PDB entry 6Y6N | X-ray diffraction, 2.03 A resolution | chains A and B

== Chain A (and B) ==
Molecule: Inhibin beta A chain
Organism: Homo sapiens
Notes: chain B of this document is another copy of the same molecule, construct and numbering; everything in this record applies to it too
UniProtKB: P08476 (INHBA_HUMAN); residues 311-426 here = UniProt positions 311-426
Amino-acid sequence (116 residues; row label = number of the first residue in the row):
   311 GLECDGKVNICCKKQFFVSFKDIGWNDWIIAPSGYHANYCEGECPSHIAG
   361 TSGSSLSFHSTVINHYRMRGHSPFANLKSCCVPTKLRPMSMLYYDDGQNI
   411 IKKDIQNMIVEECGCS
Cystine bridges: Cys314-Cys322, Cys321-Cys391, Cys350-Cys423, Cys354-Cys425
Small-molecule neighbours: ODQ ((3R)-3,4-dimethyl-3-propyl-1H-1,4-benzodiazepine-2,5-dione): Trp335, Trp338, Ile339, Met401, Tyr403, Ile415, Met418
What the authors report for this chain:
  - binding site for ODQ: Trp338

== Chain A / chain B interface ==
Contacting residue pairs (51):
  Phe326(A) - Val372(B)  hydrophobic
  Phe326(A) - Ile373(B)  hydrophobic
  Phe326(A) - Tyr376(B)  hydrophobic
  Phe326(A) - Phe384(B)  hydrophobic
  Val328(A) - Val372(B)  hydrophobic
  Val328(A) - Tyr376(B)
  Ser329(A) - Tyr376(B)  hydrogen bond (backbone-side chain)
  Asp332(A) - Tyr376(B)
  Ile333(A) - Tyr376(B)  hydrophobic
  Trp335(A) - Thr371(B)
  Trp335(A) - Val372(B)  hydrophobic
  Trp335(A) - His375(B)
  Ala347(A) - His369(B)
  Asn348(A) - His369(B)  hydrogen bond (backbone-side chain)
  Tyr349(A) - Pro383(B)
  Tyr349(A) - Phe384(B)  hydrophobic
  Phe368(A) - Phe330(B)  hydrophobic
  Phe368(A) - Trp335(B)  hydrophobic
  Phe368(A) - Tyr345(B)
  Phe368(A) - Met401(B)  hydrophobic
  Phe368(A) - Met418(B)  hydrophobic
  His369(A) - Ala347(B)  hydrogen bond (side chain-backbone)
  His369(A) - Asn348(B)  hydrogen bond (side chain-backbone)
  His369(A) - Asn417(B)  hydrogen bond (backbone-backbone)
  His369(A) - Met418(B)
  His369(A) - Val420(B)
  Thr371(A) - Trp335(B)
  Val372(A) - Trp335(B)  hydrophobic
  Val372(A) - Tyr345(B)
  His375(A) - Ile333(B)
  Tyr376(A) - Phe326(B)  hydrophobic
  Tyr376(A) - Val328(B)
  Tyr376(A) - Ile333(B)
  Pro383(A) - Tyr349(B)
  Pro383(A) - Glu351(B)
  Phe384(A) - Phe326(B)  hydrophobic
  Phe384(A) - Tyr349(B)  hydrophobic
  Leu387(A) - Glu351(B)
  Cys390(A) - Cys390(B)  disulfide
  Val392(A) - Val392(B)  hydrophobic
  Val392(A) - Ser426(B)
  Leu396(A) - His369(B)
  Ile415(A) - Phe368(B)  hydrophobic
  Gln416(A) - Phe368(B)
  Asn417(A) - Ser367(B)
  Asn417(A) - Phe368(B)
  Asn417(A) - His369(B)  hydrogen bond (backbone-backbone)
  Met418(A) - Phe368(B)  hydrophobic
  Met418(A) - His369(B)
  Val420(A) - His369(B)
  Ser426(A) - Val392(B)
Interface residues without a listed pair, chain A (33 interface residues in all): Phe327, Tyr345, Cys350, Glu351, Ser367, Ile373
Interface residues without a listed pair, chain B (34 interface residues in all): Trp338, Ile339, Cys350, Leu387, Leu396, Ile415, Ile419
Cross-chain cystine bridges: Cys390(A)-Cys390(B)

== Overview ==
33 residues of chain A and 34 residues of chain B are in contact, with 1 disulfide bond and 6 hydrogen bonds.
Polar pairs include Ser329(A)-Tyr376(B), Asn348(A)-His369(B) and His369(A)-Ala347(B). Ligands of chain A:
compound ODQ. From the paper: a binding site for ODQ at Trp338(A).
Chain A and chain B are both Inhibin beta A chain (Homo sapiens); the structure, Structure of mature activin A
with small molecule 2, was determined by X-ray diffraction, deposited together with 6Y6O, 6Y6U and 6Y6Z.
